6BP4 - chain B; structure by X-ray diffraction, 2.77 A resolution.

# Chain B
Molecule: Histone-lysine N-methyltransferase, H3 lysine-9 specific
Organism: Schizosaccharomyces pombe (strain 972 / ATCC 24843)
Notes: EC 2.1.1.43
UniProt: O60016 (CLR4_SCHPO); residues 192-490 here = UniProt positions 192-490
Amino-acid sequence (303 residues; numbered 188 to 490; the number before each row is that of its first residue):
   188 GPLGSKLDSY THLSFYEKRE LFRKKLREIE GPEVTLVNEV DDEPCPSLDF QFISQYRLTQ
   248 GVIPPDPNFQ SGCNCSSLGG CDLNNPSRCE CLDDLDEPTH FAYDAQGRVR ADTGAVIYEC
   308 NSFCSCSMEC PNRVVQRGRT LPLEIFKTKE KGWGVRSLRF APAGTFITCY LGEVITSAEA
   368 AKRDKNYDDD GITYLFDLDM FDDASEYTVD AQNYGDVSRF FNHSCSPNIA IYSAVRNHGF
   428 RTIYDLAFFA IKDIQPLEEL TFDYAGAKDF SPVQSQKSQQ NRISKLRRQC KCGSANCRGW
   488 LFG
Unresolved in the structure: 188-194, 264, 455-467
Differences from the reference sequence: expression tag (188-191)
Bound ions: Zn2+ site 1: Cys260, Cys278, Cys307, Cys311; Zn2+ site 2: Cys260, Cys262, Cys268, Cys276; Zn2+ site 3: Cys268, Cys307, Cys313, Cys317; Zn2+ site 4: Cys412, Cys477, Cys479, Cys484
Ligand contacts: S-adenosylmethionine (SAM): Lys338, Gly339, Trp340, Ile379, Thr380, Tyr381, Arg406, Phe407, Phe408, Asn409, His410, Tyr451, Arg475, Gln476, Cys477, Lys478, Cys479, Leu488, Gly490
Curated features (UniProtKB/Swiss-Prot):
  - region: Gly453 to Lys472 (Autoregulatory loop)
  - binding site (Zn(2+)): Cys260, Cys262, Cys268, Cys276, Cys278, Cys307, Cys311, Cys313, Cys317, Cys412, Cys477, Cys479, Cys484
  - binding site (S-adenosyl-L-methionine): Lys338 to Trp340, Tyr381, Arg406, Phe407 to His410, Cys477, Lys478
  - modified residue: Lys455 (N6,N6,N6-trimethyllysine), Lys464 (N6-methyllysine)
  - mutagenesis: Arg320 (R320H: Abolishes methyltransferase activity), Gly378 (G378S: Abolishes methyltransferase activity), Tyr451 (Y451N: Abolishes methyltransferase activity), Lys455 (K455R: Greatly diminishes Clr4 automethylation and causes hyperactivity towards histone H3K9), Gly486 (G486D: Abolishes methyltransferase activity)
From the paper describing this entry:
  - conformationally variable residues (order/disorder transition): Asp371 to Ile379, Asn468 to Lys472
  - mutagenesis - K455R, K472R: decreased catalytic activity on automethylation
  - mutagenesis - K464R: unchanged catalytic activity on automethylation
  - mutagenesis - K455R: decreased catalytic activity on H3 peptide (1-20)
  - mutagenesis - K455A: increased catalytic activity on H3 peptide (1-20)
  - mutagenesis - K472R: decreased catalytic activity on H3(1-20) peptide
  - mutagenesis - K472A: increased catalytic activity on H3(1-20) peptide
  - mutagenesis - K455A/K472A: increased catalytic activity on H3 substrate
  - mutagenesis - K455R/K472R: decreased catalytic activity on H3 peptide substrate
  - mutagenesis - Y451N: abolished catalytic activity on histone H3(1-20) peptide

# In short
Chain B binds S-adenosylmethionine. Cys260, Cys278, Cys307 and Cys311 coordinate Zn2+ site 1. From UniProt: 13
Zn2+-binding residues, 11 S-adenosyl-L-methionine-binding residues and 5 mutagenesis sites. From the paper:
K455R and K472R reduce catalytic activity on automethylation; conformational variability at Asp371 and Asn468;
8 substitutions were tested in all.
Chain B is Histone-lysine N-methyltransferase, H3 lysine-9 specific (Schizosaccharomyces pombe (strain 972 /
ATCC 24843)); the structure, Structure of the S. pombe Clr4 catalytic domain bound to SAM, was determined by
X-ray diffraction together with 6BOX from the same study.
